Entry 3OKM (X-ray diffraction, 2.40 A resolution); this record covers chains A and B.

# Chain A
Molecule: S25-39 Fab (IgG1k) light chain
Source organism: Mus musculus
Notes: antibody fragment or engineered binder
Sequence (219 residues; numbered 1 to 214 plus 6 insertion-coded residues; 1 number in that range is skipped by the numbering (no residue carries it; nothing is unmodelled there); the number before each row is that of its first residue; a row labelled like 27A-27F holds insertion residues (27A, then the next letters in order)):
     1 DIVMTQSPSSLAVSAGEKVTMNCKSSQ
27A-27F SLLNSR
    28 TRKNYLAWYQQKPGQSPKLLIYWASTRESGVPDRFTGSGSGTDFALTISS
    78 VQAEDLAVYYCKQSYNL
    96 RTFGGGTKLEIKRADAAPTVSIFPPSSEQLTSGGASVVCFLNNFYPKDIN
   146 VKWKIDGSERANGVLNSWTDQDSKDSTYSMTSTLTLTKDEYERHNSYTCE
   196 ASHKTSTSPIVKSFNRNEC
Not modelled in the structure: 153-156
Disulfides: Cys-23/Cys-88, Cys-134/Cys-194

# Chain B
Molecule: S25-39 Fab (IgG1k) heavy chain
Source organism: Mus musculus
Notes: antibody fragment or engineered binder
Sequence (222 residues; each row starts with the number of its first residue; a row labelled like 52A-52C holds insertion residues (52A, then the next letters in order)):
     1 EVKLVESGGGLVQPGGSLRLACATSGFTFTDYYMSWVRQPPGKALEWLGF
    51 IR
52A-52C NKA
    53 KGYTTEYSASVKGRFTISRDNSQSSLYLQM
82A-82C NTL
    83 RAEDSATYYCARDHDGYY
100A-100C ERF
   101 AYWGQGTLVTVSAAATTPPSVYPLAPGSAAQTNSMVTLGCLVKGYFPEPV
   151 TVTWNSGSLSTGVHTFPAVLSSDLYTLTSSVTVPSKTWPSETVTCNVAHP
   201 ASSTKVDKKIVPR
Not modelled in the structure: 127-133
Disulfides: Cys-22/Cys-92, Cys-140/Cys-195

# Interface between chain A and chain B
Contacting residue pairs (74):
  Thr-28(A) / Tyr-99(B)
  Lys-30(A) / Tyr-99(B)
  Tyr-32(A) / Gly-98(B)
  Tyr-32(A) / Tyr-99(B)
  Ala-34(A) / Glu-100A(B)
  Tyr-36(A) / Glu-100A(B)  hydrogen bond
  Tyr-36(A) / Ala-101(B)
  Gln-38(A) / Gln-39(B)  hydrogen bond
  Gln-38(A) / Tyr-91(B)
  Ser-43(A) / Tyr-91(B)
  Ser-43(A) / Gly-104(B)
  Ser-43(A) / Gln-105(B)
  Pro-44(A) / Leu-45(B)  hydrophobic
  Pro-44(A) / Trp-103(B)  hydrophobic
  Leu-46(A) / Arg-100B(B)
  Tyr-49(A) / Glu-100A(B)
  Tyr-49(A) / Arg-100B(B)
  Trp-50(A) / Tyr-99(B)  hydrogen bond (side chain-backbone)
  Trp-50(A) / Arg-100B(B)
  Glu-55(A) / Arg-100B(B)
  Tyr-87(A) / Gln-39(B)  hydrogen bond
  Tyr-87(A) / Lys-43(B)  hydrogen bond (side chain-backbone)
  Tyr-87(A) / Ala-44(B)
  Tyr-87(A) / Leu-45(B)  hydrophobic
  Lys-89(A) / Glu-100A(B)  salt bridge
  Ser-91(A) / Gly-98(B)
  Ser-91(A) / Glu-100A(B)  hydrogen bond
  Leu-94(A) / Trp-47(B)  hydrophobic
  Leu-94(A) / Glu-58(B)
  Arg-96(A) / Trp-47(B)
  Arg-96(A) / Phe-50(B)
  Arg-96(A) / Asp-95(B)  salt bridge
  Arg-96(A) / His-96(B)  hydrogen bond (side chain-backbone)
  Phe-98(A) / Leu-45(B)
  Phe-98(A) / Trp-47(B)
  Gly-100(A) / Ala-44(B)
  Ser-116(A) / Thr-137(B)
  Phe-118(A) / Leu-124(B)
  Phe-118(A) / Ala-125(B)
  Phe-118(A) / Pro-126(B)
  Phe-118(A) / Thr-137(B)
  Ser-121(A) / Tyr-122(B)
  Ser-121(A) / Pro-123(B)
  Glu-123(A) / Tyr-122(B)
  Glu-123(A) / Pro-123(B)
  Glu-123(A) / Lys-208(B)  salt bridge
  Gln-124(A) / Tyr-122(B)
  Gln-124(A) / Lys-143(B)
  Ser-131(A) / Leu-141(B)
  Ser-131(A) / Lys-143(B)
  Phe-135(A) / Leu-124(B)  hydrophobic
  Phe-135(A) / Gly-139(B)
  Phe-135(A) / Thr-178(B)
  Phe-135(A) / Ser-180(B)
  Asn-137(A) / His-164(B)
  Asn-137(A) / Ser-180(B)  hydrogen bond
  Asn-137(A) / Thr-182(B)
  Asn-138(A) / His-164(B)  hydrogen bond
  Leu-160(A) / Val-169(B)  hydrophobic
  Leu-160(A) / Thr-176(B)
  Asn-161(A) / Val-169(B)
  Ser-162(A) / Phe-166(B)
  Ser-162(A) / Pro-167(B)  hydrogen bond (side chain-backbone)
  Ser-162(A) / Val-169(B)
  Trp-163(A) / Pro-167(B)
  Thr-164(A) / Thr-165(B)
  Thr-164(A) / Phe-166(B)
  Ser-174(A) / His-164(B)  hydrogen bond
  Ser-174(A) / Phe-166(B)
  Met-175(A) / Phe-166(B)
  Thr-176(A) / Phe-166(B)
  Thr-176(A) / Thr-178(B)
  Thr-180(A) / Lys-143(B)
  Cys-214(A) / Arg-213(B)  hydrogen bond (backbone-side chain)
Other interface residues (no listed pair), chain A (43 interface residues in all): Gln-42, Pro-119, Ser-127, Val-133, Thr-178
Other interface residues (no listed pair), chain B (44 interface residues in all): Tyr-33, Val-37, Tyr-59, Asp-97, Leu-138, Ser-179

# Overview
43 residues of chain A and 44 residues of chain B are in contact; the contacts include 12 hydrogen bonds and 3
salt bridges. Among the polar pairs are Lys-89(A)/Glu-100A(B), Arg-96(A)/Asp-95(B) and Glu-123(A)/Lys-208(B).
Chain A is S25-39 Fab (IgG1k) light chain and chain B is S25-39 Fab (IgG1k) heavy chain, both from Mus
musculus; the structure, Crystal structure of unliganded S25-39, was determined by X-ray diffraction,
deposited together with 3OKD, 3OKE, 3OKK, 3OKL, 3OKN and 3OKO.
